Entry 6Z4B (X-ray diffraction, 2.50 A resolution); this record covers chain A.

# Chain A
Molecule: Epidermal growth factor receptor
Source organism: Homo sapiens
Notes: EC 2.7.10.1
UniProt: P00533 (EGFR_HUMAN); residue numbers follow UniProt; this construct covers 695-1022
Chain sequence (333 residues; numbered 690 to 1022; the number before each row is that of its first residue):
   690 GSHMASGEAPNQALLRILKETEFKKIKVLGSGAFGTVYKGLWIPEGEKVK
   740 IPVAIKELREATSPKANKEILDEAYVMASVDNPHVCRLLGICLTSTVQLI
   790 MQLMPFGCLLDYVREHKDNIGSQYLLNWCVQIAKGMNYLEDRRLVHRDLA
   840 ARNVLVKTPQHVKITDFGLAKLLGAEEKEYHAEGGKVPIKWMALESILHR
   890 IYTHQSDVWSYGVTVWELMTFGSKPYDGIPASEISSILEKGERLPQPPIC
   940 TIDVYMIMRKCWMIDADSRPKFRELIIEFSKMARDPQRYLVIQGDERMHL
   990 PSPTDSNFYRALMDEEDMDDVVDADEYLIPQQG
Disordered / not traced: 690-699, 863-874, 983-1022
Differences from the reference sequence: expression tag (690-694); engineered mutation Met-790 (Thr in P00533), Arg-948 (Val in P00533)
Glycans and other covalent adducts: compound Q6K linked to Cys-797
Residues lining bound ligands:
  - 9LL ((2R)-2-(5-fluoro-2-hydroxyphenyl)-2-(1-oxo-1,3-dihydro-2H-isoindol-2-yl)-N-(1,3-thiazol-2-yl)acetamide): Val-726, Ala-743, Ile-744, Lys-745, Leu-747, Ile-759, Ala-763, Met-766, Cys-775, Arg-776, Leu-777, Leu-788, Met-790, Thr-854, Asp-855, Phe-856, Leu-862
  - Q6K (N-[2-[2-(dimethylamino)ethyl-methyl-amino]-4-methoxy-5-[[4-(1-methylindol-3-yl)pyrimidin-2-yl]amino]phenyl]propanamide): Val-717, Leu-718, Gly-719, Ser-720, Gly-721, Val-726, Ala-743, Lys-745, Met-790, Gln-791, Leu-792, Met-793, Pro-794, Gly-796, Asp-800, Arg-841, Leu-844, Asp-855

# Summary
Bound to chain A: compound 9LL. Covalently linked compound Q6K: at Cys-797.
Chain A is Epidermal growth factor receptor (Homo sapiens); the structure, Crystal Structure of
EGFR-T790M/V948R in Complex with Osimertinib and EAI045, was determined by X-ray diffraction, deposited
together with 6Z4D and 7A2A.
